PDB entry 3V5M | X-ray diffraction, 1.30 A resolution | chain A

# Chain A
Name: Beta-lactamase
From: Klebsiella pneumoniae
Notes: EC 3.5.2.6; fragment: SHV-1 beta-lactamase
Reference sequence: Q5PSW7 (Q5PSW7_KLEPN); the author numbering skips numbers that UniProt does not, so the offset changes along the chain: 26-238 = UniProt 22-234; 240-252 = UniProt 235-247; 254-292 = UniProt 248-286
Chain sequence (265 residues; each row starts with the number of its first residue; note: 2 numbers in that range are skipped by the numbering (no residue carries them; nothing is unmodelled there)):
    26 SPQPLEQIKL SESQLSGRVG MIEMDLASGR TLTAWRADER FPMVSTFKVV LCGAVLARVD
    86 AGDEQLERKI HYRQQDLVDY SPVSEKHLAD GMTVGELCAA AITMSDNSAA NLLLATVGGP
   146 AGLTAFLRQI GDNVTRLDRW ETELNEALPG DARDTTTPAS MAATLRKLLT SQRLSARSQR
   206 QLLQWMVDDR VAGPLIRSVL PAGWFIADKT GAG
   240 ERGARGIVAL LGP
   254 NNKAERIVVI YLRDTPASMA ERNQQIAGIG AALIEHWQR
Cystine bridges: C77-C123
Differences from the reference sequence: engineered mutation V69 (Met65 in Q5PSW7)
Small-molecule neighbours:
  - cyclohexyl-hexyl-beta-D-maltoside (MA4), molecule 1: S26, I221, V224, L225, P226, I231, I246, A248, L250, V261, I263, I279, A280, G283, A284, I287, E288
  - cyclohexyl-hexyl-beta-D-maltoside (MA4), molecule 2: A217, L220, I221, V224, T235, R244, I246, N276, Q277, I279, A280
What the authors report for this chain:
  - conformationally variable residues: S70, S130, K234, A237
  - catalytic residues: S70, A237
  - mutagenesis - M69V: decreased binding to SA2-13
  - contacts within the chain: V69-A237

# Summary
Ligands of chain A: cyclohexyl-hexyl-beta-D-maltoside. From the paper: catalytic residues S70 and A237; M69V
reduces binding to SA2-13.
Chain A is Beta-lactamase (Klebsiella pneumoniae); the structure, Crystal structure of M69V mutant of SHV
beta-lactamase, was determined by X-ray diffraction, deposited together with 3V50.
